8X2J - chains B and D of the 8 polymer chains in the assembly; structure by electron microscopy, 2.70 A resolution.

[Chain B]
Name: Fe-S-cluster-containing hydrogenase components 1-like protein
Organism: Chloroflexus aurantiacus (strain ATCC 29366 / DSM 635 / J-10-fl)
Reference sequence: A9WEV3 (A9WEV3_CHLAA); residue numbers follow UniProt; this construct covers 1-1029
Amino-acid sequence (1029 residues; each row starts with the number of its first residue):
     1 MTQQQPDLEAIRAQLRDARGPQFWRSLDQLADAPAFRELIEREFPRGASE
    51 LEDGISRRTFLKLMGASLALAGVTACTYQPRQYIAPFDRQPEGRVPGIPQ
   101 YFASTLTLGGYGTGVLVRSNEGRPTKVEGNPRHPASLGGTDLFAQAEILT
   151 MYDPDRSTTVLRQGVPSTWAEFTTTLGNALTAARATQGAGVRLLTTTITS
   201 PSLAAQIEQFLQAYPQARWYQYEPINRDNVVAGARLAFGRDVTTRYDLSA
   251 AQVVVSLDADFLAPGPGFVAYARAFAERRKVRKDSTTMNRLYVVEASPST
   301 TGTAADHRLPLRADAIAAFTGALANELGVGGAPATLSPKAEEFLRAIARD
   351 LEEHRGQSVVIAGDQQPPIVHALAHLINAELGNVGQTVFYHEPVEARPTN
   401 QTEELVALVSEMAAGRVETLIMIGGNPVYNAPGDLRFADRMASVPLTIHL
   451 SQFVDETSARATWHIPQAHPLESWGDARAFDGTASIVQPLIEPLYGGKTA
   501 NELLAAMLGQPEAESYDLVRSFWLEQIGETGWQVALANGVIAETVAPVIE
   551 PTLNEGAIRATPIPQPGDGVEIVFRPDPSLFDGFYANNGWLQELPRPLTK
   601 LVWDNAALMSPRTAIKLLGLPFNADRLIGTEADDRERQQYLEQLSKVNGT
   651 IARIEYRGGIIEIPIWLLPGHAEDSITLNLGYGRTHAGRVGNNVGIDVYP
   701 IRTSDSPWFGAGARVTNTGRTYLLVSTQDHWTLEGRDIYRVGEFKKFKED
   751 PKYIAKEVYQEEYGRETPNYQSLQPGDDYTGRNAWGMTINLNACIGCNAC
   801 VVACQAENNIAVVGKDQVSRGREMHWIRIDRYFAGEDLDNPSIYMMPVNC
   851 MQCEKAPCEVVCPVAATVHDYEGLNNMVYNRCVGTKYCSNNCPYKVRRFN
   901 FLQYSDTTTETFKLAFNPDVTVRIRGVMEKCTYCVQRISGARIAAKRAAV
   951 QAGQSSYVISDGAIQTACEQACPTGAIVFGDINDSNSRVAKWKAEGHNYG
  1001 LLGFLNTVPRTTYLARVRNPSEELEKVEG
Not modelled in the structure: 1-75, 1027-1029
Bound ions: 4Fe-4S cluster Fe site 1: C794, C797, C800, C972; 4Fe-4S cluster Fe site 2: C804, C931, C934, C968; 4Fe-4S cluster Fe site 3: C850, C853, C858, C892; 3Fe-4S cluster Fe near C862 (its only coordinating residue here)
Ligand contacts:
  - 3Fe-4S cluster (F3S): V861, C862, P863, V864, A866, T867, M877, C882, V883, G884, T885, K886, Y887, C888, R897, M928
  - heme c (HEC), molecule 1: Y78, A865, V878, N880, R881
  - heme c (HEC), molecule 2: R942, I943, K946
  - 4Fe-4S cluster (SF4), molecule 1: M787, C804, N808, W826, I827, N849, C931, T932, Y933, C934, T966, A967, C968
  - 4Fe-4S cluster (SF4), molecule 2: A793, C794, I795, G796, C797, N798, A799, C800, I829, P847, A971, C972, P973, T974, A976, I977
  - 4Fe-4S cluster (SF4), molecule 3: C850, M851, Q852, C853, A856, P857, C858, N875, C892, P893, Y894, V896, R897, K930

[Chain D]
Name: Quinol:cytochrome c oxidoreductase membrane protein
Organism: Chloroflexus aurantiacus (strain ATCC 29366 / DSM 635 / J-10-fl)
Reference sequence: A9WEV5 (A9WEV5_CHLAA); residues 1-179 here = UniProt positions 1-179
Amino-acid sequence (179 residues; each row starts with the number of its first residue):
     1 MRNDVYGVMAEFPTPEALIEATRKAKAAGYTKMDAFSPFPIEEVIEEIAH
    51 GDTGVPRLVLLFGLIGAASGFILQYIGNLVDYPLNVGGRPLDITNWPAMI
   101 PITFESGILLASFAAAIGMIVLNGLPSPYHPVFNVPRFQYASQDAFFLCI
   151 EATDPLFDRSRTSQFLRSLNPMQVSEVAY
Not modelled in the structure: 1-4
Ligand contacts: JM9 (1,3-bis(13-methyltetradecanoyloxy)propan-2-yl pentadecanoate): P56, V59, L60, G63, A67, I100, F104, G107, A111

[Chain B / chain D interface]
Contacting residue pairs - 19 pairs, chain B then chain D:
  Q774(B) - G88(D)
  Q774(B) - R89(D)
  Q774(B) - P90(D)
  P775(B) - G88(D)
  P775(B) - P90(D)
  G776(B) - G88(D)  hydrogen bond (backbone-backbone)
  E854(B) - G88(D)
  K855(B) - G87(D)
  K855(B) - G88(D)
  A856(B) - G87(D)
  E859(B) - N85(D)
  E859(B) - V86(D)
  E859(B) - G87(D)  hydrogen bond (side chain-backbone)
  V860(B) - R89(D)
  A865(B) - L84(D)  hydrophobic
  V868(B) - L84(D)  hydrophobic
  V868(B) - N85(D)
  V868(B) - V86(D)  hydrophobic
  H869(B) - N85(D)  hydrogen bond (backbone-backbone)
Interface residues without a listed pair, chain B (14 interface residues in all): D777, Y779, T867

[Summary]
Chain B and chain D form an interface of 14 and 7 residues respectively, with 3 hydrogen bonds. Polar contacts
include E859(B)-G87(D), G776(B)-G88(D) and H869(B)-N85(D). Ligands of chain B: heme c, 3 copies of 4Fe-4S
cluster and 3Fe-4S cluster. Ligands of chain D: compound JM9.
Here chain B is Fe-S-cluster-containing hydrogenase components 1-like protein and chain D is Quinol:cytochrome
c oxidoreductase membrane protein, both from Chloroflexus aurantiacus (strain ATCC 29366 / DSM 635 / J-10-fl).
Entry 8X2J (Cryo-EM structure of the photosynthetic alternative complex III with a quinone inhibitor HQNO from
Chloroflexus aurantiacus) was determined by electron microscopy together with 8K9E and 8K9F from the same
study.
